7W64 - chains A and G of the 6 polymer chains in the assembly; structure by X-ray diffraction, 2.30 A resolution.

# Chain A
Protein: Toxin-coregulated pilus biosynthesis protein B
Source organism: Vibrio cholerae
UniProt: Q9AGX1 (Q9AGX1_VIBCL); residues 29-423 here correspond to UniProt positions 36-430 (UniProt number = residue number + 7)
Chain sequence (397 residues; numbered 27 to 423; the number before each row is that of its first residue):
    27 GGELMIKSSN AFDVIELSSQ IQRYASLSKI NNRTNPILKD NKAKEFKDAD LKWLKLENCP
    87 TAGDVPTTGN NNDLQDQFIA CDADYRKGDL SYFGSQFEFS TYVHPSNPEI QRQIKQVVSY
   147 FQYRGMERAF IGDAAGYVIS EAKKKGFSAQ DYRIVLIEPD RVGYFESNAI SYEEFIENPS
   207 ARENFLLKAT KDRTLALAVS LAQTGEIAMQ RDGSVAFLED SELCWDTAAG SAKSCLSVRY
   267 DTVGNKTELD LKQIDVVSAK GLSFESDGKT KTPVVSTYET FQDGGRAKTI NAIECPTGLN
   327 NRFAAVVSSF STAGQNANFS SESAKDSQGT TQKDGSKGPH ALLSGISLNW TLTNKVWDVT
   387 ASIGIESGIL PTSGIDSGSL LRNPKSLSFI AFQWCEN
Unresolved in the structure: 27-32
Cystine bridges: C85-C107, C250-C261, C321-C421
Sequence notes: expression tag (27-28)
Metal / ion sites: Ca2+: L325, N326

# Chain G
Protein: TcpF
Chain sequence (15 residues; row label = number of the first residue in the row):
     1 FNDNYSSTST VYATS
Unresolved in the structure: 12-15
From the paper describing this entry:
  - contacts within the chain: F1-Y5 (pi stacking)
  - mutagenesis - Y5A: abolished binding to Toxin-coregulated pilus biosynthesis protein B (chain A)

# Interface between chain A and chain G
Residue-residue contacts (14):
  F336(A) with F1(G)
  S337(A) with F1(G); Y5(G)
  F345(A) with F1(G), hydrophobic
  P365(A) with S6(G); S7(G); T8(G)
  H366(A) with Y5(G); S6(G), hydrogen bond (backbone-backbone); S7(G); T8(G), hydrogen bond (backbone-backbone)
  A367(A) with T8(G)
  L368(A) with T8(G)
  E392(A) with T8(G), hydrogen bond
Also at the interface, not in a pair above, chain A (11 interface residues in all): K351, S353, I395
From the paper, about this interface:
  - residue pairs: H366(A)-Y5(G) (pi stacking)
  - interface residues, chain G: S6(G)

# Summary
The interface between chain A and chain G involves 11 residues on one side and 5 on the other, with 3 hydrogen
bonds. Polar pairs include E392(A)-T8(G), H366(A)-S6(G) and H366(A)-T8(G). The authors report pi stacking
between H366(A) and Y5(G). The paper reports that Y5A of chain G abolishes binding to Toxin-coregulated pilus
biosynthesis protein B (chain A); the interface residue S6(G).
Chain A is Toxin-coregulated pilus biosynthesis protein B (Vibrio cholerae) and chain G is TcpF; the
structure, Crystal structure of minor pilin TcpB from Vibrio cholerae complexed with N-terminal peptide
fragment of TcpF, was determined by X-ray diffraction (same publication as 7W63 and 7W65).
